Entry 9H1F (X-ray diffraction, 1.80 A resolution); this record covers chains A and B.

Chain A:
Name: Cofilin-1
Source organism: Homo sapiens
UniProt: P23528 (COF1_HUMAN); residues 8-173 here correspond to UniProt positions 1-166 (UniProt number = residue number - 7)
Sequence (173 residues; each row starts with the number of its first residue):
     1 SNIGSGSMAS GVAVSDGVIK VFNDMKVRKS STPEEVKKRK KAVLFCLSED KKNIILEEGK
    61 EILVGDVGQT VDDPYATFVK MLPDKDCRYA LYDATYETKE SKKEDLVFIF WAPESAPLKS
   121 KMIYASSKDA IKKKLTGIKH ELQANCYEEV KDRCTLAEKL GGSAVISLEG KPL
Unresolved in the structure: 1-11, 27-31
Construct notes: expression tag (1-7)

Chain B:
Name: SybodyB12
Source organism: synthetic construct
Notes: antibody fragment or engineered binder
Sequence (116 residues; row label = number of the first residue in the row):
     1 GHQVQLVESG GGLVQAGGSL RLSCAASGFP VNHRTMAWYR QAPGKEREWV AAIESHGQET
    61 WYADSVKGRF TISRDNAKNT VYLQMNSLKP EDTAVYYCVR VGAEYVGQGT QVTVSA
Unresolved in the structure: 1-2

Interface between chain A and chain B:
Contacting residue pairs (27):
  Glu114(A) - His33(B)
  Glu114(A) - Arg34(B)
  Glu114(A) - Thr35(B)  hydrogen bond
  Glu114(A) - Ser55(B)  hydrogen bond
  Leu118(A) - Thr35(B)
  Leu118(A) - Ala52(B)
  Leu118(A) - Glu59(B)
  Leu118(A) - Thr60(B)
  Leu118(A) - Trp61(B)
  Lys121(A) - Thr35(B)  hydrogen bond
  Lys121(A) - Val101(B)
  Met122(A) - Ala37(B)  hydrophobic
  Met122(A) - Trp49(B)  hydrophobic
  Met122(A) - Ala52(B)  hydrophobic
  Met122(A) - Trp61(B)
  Ala125(A) - Trp49(B)
  Ser126(A) - Trp49(B)
  Asp129(A) - Arg47(B)  salt bridge
  Glu141(A) - Glu104(B)
  Leu142(A) - Glu104(B)
  Gln143(A) - Gly102(B)
  Gln143(A) - Ala103(B)
  Gln143(A) - Glu104(B)  hydrogen bond (backbone-side chain)
  Ala144(A) - Gly102(B)  hydrogen bond (backbone-backbone)
  Asn145(A) - Val101(B)
  Asn145(A) - Gly102(B)
  Lys159(A) - Glu104(B)  salt bridge
Also at the interface, not in a pair above, chain A (17 interface residues in all): Phe110, Ala112, Lys119, Glu149
Also at the interface, not in a pair above, chain B (16 interface residues in all): Glu54

Overview:
17 residues of chain A and 16 residues of chain B are in contact, with 5 hydrogen bonds and 2 salt bridges.
Polar pairs include Asp129(A)-Arg47(B), Lys159(A)-Glu104(B) and Glu114(A)-Thr35(B).
Here chain A is Cofilin-1 (Homo sapiens) and chain B is SybodyB12 (synthetic construct). Entry 9H1F (Cofilin-1
in complex with high-affinity Sybody B12) was determined by X-ray diffraction.
